1YKP - chains B and J of the 12 polymer chains in the assembly; structure by X-ray diffraction, 2.41 A resolution.

[Chain B (and J)]
Protein: Protocatechuate 3,4-dioxygenase beta chain
Source organism: Pseudomonas putida
Notes: EC 1.13.11.3; chain J of this document is another copy of the same molecule, construct and numbering; everything in this record applies to it too
UniProtKB: P00437 (PCXB_PSEPU); residues 301-538 here correspond to UniProt positions 1-238 (UniProt number = residue number - 300)
Sequence (238 residues; numbered 301 to 538; the number before each row is that of its first residue):
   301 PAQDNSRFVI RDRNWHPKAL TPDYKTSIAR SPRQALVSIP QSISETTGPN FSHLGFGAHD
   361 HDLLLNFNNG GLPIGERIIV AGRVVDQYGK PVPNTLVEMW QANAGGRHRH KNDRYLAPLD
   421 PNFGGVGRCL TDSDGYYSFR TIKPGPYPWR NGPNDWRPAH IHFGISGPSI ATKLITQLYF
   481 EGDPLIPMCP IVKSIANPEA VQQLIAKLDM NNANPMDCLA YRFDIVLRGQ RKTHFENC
Construct notes: engineered mutation His408 (Tyr108 in P00437); modified residue (429)
Modified / non-standard residues: Cys429 (s,s-(2-hydroxyethyl)thiocysteine; CME)
Bound ions: Fe ion: Tyr447, His460, His462 (together with 3,4-dihydroxybenzoic acid)
Residues lining bound ligands: 3,4-dihydroxybenzoic acid (DHB): Tyr324, Thr326, Tyr447, Trp449, Arg457, His460, His462, Gln477, Ile491

[Interface between chain B and chain J]
Residue-residue contacts (17):
  His361(B) - Phe535(J)
  Asp362(B) - Phe535(J)
  Ile379(B) - His534(J)
  Ser438(B) - Phe535(J)
  Phe439(B) - Phe535(J)
  Arg440(B) - Phe535(J)
  Arg440(B) - Cys538(J)  hydrogen bond
  Asn511(B) - Val309(J)
  Asn511(B) - Tyr388(J)
  Asn511(B) - Arg531(J)  hydrogen bond (backbone-side chain)
  Asn512(B) - Arg531(J)
  Asn512(B) - His534(J)  hydrogen bond
  Ala513(B) - Arg531(J)  hydrogen bond (backbone-side chain)
  Asn514(B) - Arg531(J)  hydrogen bond
  Asn514(B) - His534(J)  hydrogen bond (side chain-backbone)
  Asn514(B) - Phe535(J)  hydrogen bond (side chain-backbone)
  Asp517(B) - Phe535(J)
Interface residues without a listed pair, chain B (12 interface residues in all): Leu365
Interface residues without a listed pair, chain J (7 interface residues in all): Glu536

[Summary]
12 residues of chain B face 7 of chain J across their interface; the contacts include 7 hydrogen bonds. Among
the polar pairs are Arg440(B)-Cys538(J), Asn511(B)-Arg531(J) and Asn512(B)-His534(J). Bound to chain B:
3,4-dihydroxybenzoic acid. Tyr447(B), His460(B) and His462(B) form the Fe ion site.
Both chains are Protocatechuate 3,4-dioxygenase beta chain (Pseudomonas putida). Entry 1YKP (Protocatechuate
3,4-Dioxygenase Y408H mutant bound to DHB) was determined by X-ray diffraction together with 1YKK, 1YKL, 1YKM,
1YKN and 1YKO from the same study.
